PDB entry 4DV1 | X-ray diffraction, 3.85 A resolution | chains A and G of the 21 polymer chains in the assembly

== Chain A ==
Molecule: 16S rRNA
Organism: Thermus thermophilus
Sequence (1522 nucleotides; row label = number of the first residue in the row; note: 42 numbers in that range are skipped by the numbering (no residue carries them; nothing is unmodelled there); a row labelled like 190A-190L holds insertion residues (190A, then the next letters in order); numbering starts at 0):
     0 UUUGUUGGAG AGUUUGAUCC GGGCUCAGGG UGAACGCUGG CGGCGUGCCU AAGACAUGCA
    60 AGUCGUGCGG G
    73 CCGCGGGGUU UU
    88 ACUCCG
    95 UGGUC
   101 AGCGGCGGAC GGGUGAGUAA CGCGUGGGU
  129A G
   130 ACCUACCCGG AAGAGGGGGA CAACCCGGGG AAACUCGGGC UAAUCCCCCA UGUGGACCCG
   190 C
190A-190L CCCUUGGGGUGU
   191 GUCCAAAGGG CUUU
   216 GCCCGCUUCC GGAUGGGCCC GCGUCCCAUC AGCUAGUUGG UGGGGUAAUG GCCCACCAAG
   276 GCGACGACGG GUAGCCGGUC UGAGAGGAUG GCCGGCCACA GGGGCACUGA GACACGGGCC
   336 CCACUCCUAC GGGAGGCAGC AGUUAGGAAU CUUCCGCAAU GGGCGCAAGC CUGACGGAGC
   396 GACGCCGCUU GGAGGAAGAA GCCCUUCGGG GUGUAAACUC CUGAA
   442 CCCGGGACGA AACCCCCGAC GA
   474 GGGGACUGAC GGUACCGGG
   494 GUAAUAGCGC CGGCCAACUC CGUGCCAGCA GCCGCGGUAA UACGGAGGGC GCGAGCGUUA
   554 CCCGGAUUCA CUGGGCGUAA AGGGCGUGUA GGCGGCCUGG GGCGUCCCAU GUGAAAGACC
   614 ACGGCUCAAC CGUGGGGGAG CGUGGGAUAC GCUCAGGCUA GACGGUGGGA GAGGGUGGUG
   674 GAAUUCCCGG AGUAGCGGUG AAAUGCGCAG AUACCGGGAG GAACGCCGAU GGCGAAGGCA
   734 GCCACCUGGU CCACCCGUGA CGCUGAGGCG CGAAAGCGUG GGGAGCAAAC CGGAUUAGAU
   794 ACCCGGGUAG UCCACGCCCU AAACGAUGCG CGCUAGGUCU CUGGGUCU
   848 CCUGGGGGCC GAAGCUAACG CGUUAAGCGC GCCGCCUGGG GAGUACGGCC GCAAGGCUGA
   908 AACUCAAAGG AAUUGACGGG GGCCCGCACA AGCGGUGGAG CAUGUGGUUU AAUUCGAAGX
   968 AACGCGAAGA ACCUUACCAG GCCUUGACAU GCUAGG
 1003A G
  1004 AACCCGGGUG AAAGCCUGGG GUGCCCC
1030A-1030D GCGA
  1031 GGGGAGCCCU AGCACAGGUG CUGCAUGGCC GUCGUCAGCU CGUGCCGUGA GGUGUUGGGU
  1091 UAAGUCCCGC AACGAGCGCA ACCCCCGCCG UUAGUUGCCA GCGGUUCGGC CGGGCACUCU
  1151 AACGGGACUG CCCGCGAAA
  1171 GCGGGAGGAA GGAGGGGACG ACGUCUGGUC AGCAUGGCCC UUACGGCCUG GGCGACACAC
  1231 GUGCUACAAU GCCCACUACA AAGCGAUGCC ACCCGGCAAC GGGGAGCUAA UCGCAAAAAG
  1291 GUGGGCCCAG UUCGGAUUGG GGUCUGCAAC CCGACCCCAU GAAGCCGGAA UCGCUAGUAA
  1351 UCGCGGAUCA G
 1361A C
  1362 CAUGCCGCGG UGAAUACGUU CCCGGGCCUU GUACACACXG CCXGUXACGC CAUGGGAGCG
  1422 GGCUCUACCC GAAGUCGCCG GG
  1446 AGCCUACGGG
  1459 CAGGCGCCGA GGGUAGGGCC CGUGACUGGG GCGAAGUCGU AACAAGGUAG CUGUACCGGA
  1519 AGGUGCGGCU GGAUCCACUC CUUUCU
Not modelled in the structure: 0-4, 1534-1538
Sequence notes: engineered mutation G20 (U666 in M26923.1); conflict C1534 (A2157 in M26923.1), A1535 (C2158 in M26923.1)
Modified positions: PSU (pseudouridine-5'-monophosphate) at position 516, 7MG (7N-methyl-8-hydroguanosine-5'-monophosphate) at position 527, M2G (N2-dimethylguanosine-5'-monophosphate) at position 966, 5MC (5-methylcytidine-5'-monophosphate) at position 967, 2MG (2N-methylguanosine-5'-monophosphate) at position 1207, 5MC (5-methylcytidine-5'-monophosphate) at position 1400, 4OC (4n,o2'-methylcytidine-5'-monophosphate) at position 1402, 5MC (5-methylcytidine-5'-monophosphate) at position 1404, 5MC (5-methylcytidine-5'-monophosphate) at position 1407, UR3 (3-methyluridine-5'-monophoshate) at position 1498, MA6 (6N-dimethyladenosine-5'-monophoshate) at position 1518, MA6 (6N-dimethyladenosine-5'-monophoshate) at position 1519, PSU (pseudouridine-5'-monophosphate) at position 1540, PSU (pseudouridine-5'-monophosphate) at position 1541
Bound ions: Mg2+ site 1 near U5 (its only coordinating residue here); Mg2+ site 2 near G6 (its only coordinating residue here); Mg2+ site 3 near G21 (its only coordinating residue here); Mg2+ site 4: C48, G115; Mg2+ site 5 near A53 (its only coordinating residue here); Mg2+ site 6: C58, A59, U387; Mg2+ site 7 near G105 (its only coordinating residue here); Mg2+ site 8 near G107 (its only coordinating residue here); Mg2+ site 9: A109, G331; Mg2+ site 10 near A109 (its only coordinating residue here); Mg2+ site 11 near G111 (its only coordinating residue here); Mg2+ site 12: G117, G289; 91 more Mg2+ sites not listed
Residues lining bound ligands: streptomycin (SRY): U12, U14, C526, 7MG_527, C912, A913, A914, A915, C1490, G1491

== Chain G ==
Name: ribosomal protein S7
Organism: Thermus thermophilus
UniProt: P17291 (RS7_THET8); residues 1-156 here = UniProt positions 1-156
Amino-acid sequence (156 residues; each row starts with the number of its first residue):
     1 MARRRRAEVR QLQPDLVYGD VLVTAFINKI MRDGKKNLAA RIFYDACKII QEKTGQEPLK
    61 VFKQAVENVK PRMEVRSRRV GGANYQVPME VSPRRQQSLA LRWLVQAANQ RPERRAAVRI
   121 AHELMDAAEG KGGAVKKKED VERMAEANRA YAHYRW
Not modelled in the structure: 1

== Chain A / chain G interface ==
Residue-residue contacts (69; chain A residue first):
  G693(A) - Gly81(G)  sugar contact
  C932(A) - Arg3(G)  base contact
  C932(A) - Arg4(G)  hydrogen bond to the phosphate
  G933(A) - Arg3(G)  hydrogen bond to the base
  G933(A) - Arg4(G)  salt bridge to the phosphate
  A935(A) - Arg3(G)  hydrogen bond to the base
  A937(A) - Arg76(G)  hydrogen bond to the sugar
  A938(A) - Arg76(G)  sugar contact
  A938(A) - Arg95(G)  hydrogen bond to the phosphate
  G939(A) - Arg95(G)  salt bridge to the phosphate
  G939(A) - Arg102(G)  salt bridge to the phosphate
  C940(A) - Lys29(G)  salt bridge to the phosphate
  C940(A) - Arg102(G)  salt bridge to the phosphate
  U1091(A) - Arg5(G)  salt bridge to the phosphate
  A1092(A) - Arg4(G)  hydrogen bond to the phosphate
  A1093(A) - Arg4(G)  salt bridge to the phosphate
  G1173(A) - Arg5(G)  salt bridge to the phosphate
  A1239(A) - Arg114(G)  hydrogen bond to the sugar
  U1240(A) - Ile30(G)  hydrogen bond to the base
  U1240(A) - Arg32(G)  hydrogen bond to the base
  U1240(A) - Leu38(G)  phosphate contact
  U1240(A) - Ile42(G)  sugar contact
  U1240(A) - Asn109(G)  hydrogen bond to the base
  U1240(A) - Arg114(G)  phosphate contact
  U1240(A) - Arg115(G)  phosphate contact
  U1240(A) - Ala116(G)  hydrogen bond to the phosphate
  U1240(A) - Arg119(G)  salt bridge to the phosphate
  G1241(A) - Lys35(G)  salt bridge to the phosphate
  G1241(A) - Leu38(G)  phosphate contact
  A1289(A) - Lys35(G)  sugar contact
  G1290(A) - Lys35(G)  phosphate contact
  G1290(A) - Asn37(G)  hydrogen bond to the phosphate
  G1290(A) - Leu38(G)  phosphate contact
  G1291(A) - Asn37(G)  sugar contact
  G1291(A) - Leu38(G)  phosphate contact
  G1291(A) - Arg41(G)  salt bridge to the phosphate
  U1292(A) - Arg41(G)  salt bridge to the phosphate
  C1297(A) - Arg114(G)  hydrogen bond to the sugar
  C1298(A) - Arg114(G)  salt bridge to the phosphate
  A1346(A) - Arg10(G)  hydrogen bond to the base
  A1350(A) - Asp33(G)  hydrogen bond to the sugar
  A1350(A) - Gly34(G)  base contact
  U1351(A) - Asp33(G)  hydrogen bond to the sugar
  U1372(A) - Gly34(G)  hydrogen bond to the sugar
  G1373(A) - Met31(G)  sugar contact
  G1373(A) - Gly34(G)  sugar contact
  G1373(A) - Lys36(G)  salt bridge to the phosphate
  A1374(A) - Asn28(G)  phosphate contact
  A1374(A) - Lys36(G)  phosphate contact
  A1375(A) - Leu12(G)  phosphate contact
  A1375(A) - Asn28(G)  phosphate contact
  A1375(A) - Lys29(G)  hydrogen bond to the sugar
  A1375(A) - Ser98(G)  hydrogen bond to the phosphate
  A1375(A) - Arg102(G)  sugar contact
  U1376(A) - Arg10(G)  hydrogen bond to the base
  U1376(A) - Arg94(G)  salt bridge to the phosphate
  U1376(A) - Ser98(G)  hydrogen bond to the phosphate
  A1377(A) - Ala2(G)  hydrogen bond to the sugar
  A1377(A) - Ala7(G)  base contact
  A1377(A) - Arg94(G)  phosphate contact
  C1378(A) - Ala2(G)  phosphate contact
  C1378(A) - Arg6(G)  salt bridge to the phosphate
  C1378(A) - Ala7(G)  phosphate contact
  G1379(A) - Ala2(G)  hydrogen bond to the base
  G1379(A) - Arg6(G)  salt bridge to the phosphate
  U1380(A) - Arg3(G)  base contact
  U1381(A) - Arg79(G)  base contact
  U1381(A) - Trp156(G)  base contact
  C1382(A) - Arg79(G)  hydrogen bond to the base
Also at the interface, not in a pair above, chain A (36 interface residues in all): C1539
Also at the interface, not in a pair above, chain G (37 interface residues in all): Arg78, Gly82, Val105

== Summary ==
36 residues of chain A and 37 residues of chain G are in contact, with 24 hydrogen bonds and 17 salt bridges.
Polar contacts include G933(A)-Arg3(G), A935(A)-Arg3(G) and U1240(A)-Ile30(G). Chain A binds streptomycin.
C48(A) and G115(A) coordinate Mg2+ site 4.
Chain A is 16S rRNA and chain G is ribosomal protein S7, both from Thermus thermophilus; the structure,
Crystal structure of the Thermus thermophilus 30S ribosomal subunit with a 16S rRNA mutation, U20G, bound ...,
was determined by X-ray diffraction.
